8USP - chains C and D of the 6 polymer chains in the assembly; structure by electron microscopy, 3.30 A resolution.

# Chain C (and D)
Molecule: DNA repair/transcription protein MET18/MMS19
From: Saccharomyces cerevisiae
Notes: chain D of this document is another copy of the same molecule, construct and numbering; everything in this record applies to it too
UniProt: P40469 (MET18_YEAST); residue numbers follow UniProt; this construct covers 1-1032
Chain sequence (1032 residues; each row starts with the number of its first residue):
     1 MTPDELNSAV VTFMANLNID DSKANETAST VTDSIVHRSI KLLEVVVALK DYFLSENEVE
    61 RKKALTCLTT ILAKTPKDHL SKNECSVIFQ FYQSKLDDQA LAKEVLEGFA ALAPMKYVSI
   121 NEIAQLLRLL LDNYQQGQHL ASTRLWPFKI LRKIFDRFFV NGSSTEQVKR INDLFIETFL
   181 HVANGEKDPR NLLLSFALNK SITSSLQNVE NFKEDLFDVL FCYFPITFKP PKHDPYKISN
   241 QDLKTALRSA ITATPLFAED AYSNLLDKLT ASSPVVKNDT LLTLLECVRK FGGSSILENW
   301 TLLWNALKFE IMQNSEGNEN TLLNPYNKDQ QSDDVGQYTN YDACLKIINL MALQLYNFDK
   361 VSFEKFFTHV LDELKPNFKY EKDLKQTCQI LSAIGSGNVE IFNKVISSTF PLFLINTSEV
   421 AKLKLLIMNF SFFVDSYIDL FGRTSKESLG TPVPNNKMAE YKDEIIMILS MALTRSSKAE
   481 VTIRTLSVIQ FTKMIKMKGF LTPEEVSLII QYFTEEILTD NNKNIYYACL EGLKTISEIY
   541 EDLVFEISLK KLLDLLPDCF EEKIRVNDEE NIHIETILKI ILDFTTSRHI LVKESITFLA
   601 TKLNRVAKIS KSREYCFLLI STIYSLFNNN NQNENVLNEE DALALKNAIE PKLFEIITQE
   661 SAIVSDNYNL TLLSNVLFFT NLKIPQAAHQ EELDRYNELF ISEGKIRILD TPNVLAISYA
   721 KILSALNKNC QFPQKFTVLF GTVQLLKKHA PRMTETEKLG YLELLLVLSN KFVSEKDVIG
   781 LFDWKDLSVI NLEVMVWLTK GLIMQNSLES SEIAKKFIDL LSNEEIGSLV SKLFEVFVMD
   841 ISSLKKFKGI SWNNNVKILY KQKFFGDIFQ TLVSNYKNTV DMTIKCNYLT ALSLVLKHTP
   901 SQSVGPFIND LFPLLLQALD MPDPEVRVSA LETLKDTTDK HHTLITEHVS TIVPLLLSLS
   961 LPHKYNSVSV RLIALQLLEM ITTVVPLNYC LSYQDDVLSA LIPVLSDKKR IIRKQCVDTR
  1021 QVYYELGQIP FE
Disordered / not traced: 1-8, 226-241, 315-337, 1030-1032
UniProt features mapped onto this chain:
  - natural variant: Ala111 to Leu112 (sequence variant, change not given here; In strain: SK1), Asp329 (D329G: In strain: SK1), Val335 (V335M: In strain: SK1), Thr444 (T444I: In strain: SK1), Asn697 (N697S: In strain: SK1), Ala814 (A814S: In strain: SK1), Lys816 (K816M: In strain: SK1), Ala930 (A930T: In strain: SK1), His963 (H963Q: In strain: SK1), Ser969 (S969C: In strain: SK1)
Reported in the primary citation:
  - mutagenesis - R1010E, R1013A, R1020E: abolished binding to ScCia2
  - mutagenesis - R144A, K187E, F217A, I973A: unchanged binding to ScCia2
  - mutagenesis - R144A, K187E, F217A: decreased binding to ScLeu1
  - mutagenesis - I973A: unchanged binding to ScLeu1

# Interface between chain C and chain D
Residue-residue contacts (60; chain C residue first):
  Ala479(C) with Lys877(D)
  Thr519(C) with Met882(D)
  Asn521(C) with Met882(D); Gln917(D), hydrogen bond (backbone-side chain)
  Asn522(C) with Gln917(D)
  Lys523(C) with Leu916(D); Gln917(D), hydrogen bond (backbone-side chain); Asp920(D), salt bridge
  Asn524(C) with His948(D); Thr951(D)
  Tyr527(C) with Thr951(D); Pro954(D), hydrophobic; Leu955(D), hydrogen bond (side chain-backbone)
  Glu569(C) with Asp881(D)
  Glu570(C) with Met882(D)
  Lys579(C) with Asp920(D), salt bridge
  Asn628(C) with Pro1003(D)
  Gln632(C) with Ser999(D); Ile1002(D); Pro1003(D)
  Asp840(C) with Lys1008(D), salt bridge
  Lys877(C) with Ala479(D)
  Asp881(C) with Glu569(D)
  Met882(C) with Glu569(D); Glu570(D)
  Lys897(C) with Arg1010(D), hydrogen bond (backbone-side chain)
  Thr899(C) with Arg1010(D), hydrogen bond (backbone-side chain)
  Pro900(C) with Arg1010(D)
  Ser901(C) with Arg1010(D)
  Leu916(C) with Lys523(D)
  Gln917(C) with Asn521(D), hydrogen bond (side chain-backbone); Asn522(D); Lys523(D), hydrogen bond (side chain-backbone)
  Asp920(C) with Lys523(D), salt bridge; Lys579(D), salt bridge
  Ser929(C) with Arg1010(D)
  Glu932(C) with Arg1010(D), salt bridge; Lys1014(D)
  His948(C) with Asn524(D)
  Thr951(C) with Asn524(D); Tyr527(D)
  Pro954(C) with Tyr527(D), hydrophobic
  Leu955(C) with Tyr527(D), hydrogen bond (backbone-side chain)
  Val968(C) with Val968(D), hydrophobic
  Ser969(C) with Ile1011(D)
  Leu972(C) with Leu972(D), hydrophobic
  Ile973(C) with Ile1011(D), hydrophobic
  Ser999(C) with Gln632(D), hydrogen bond (backbone-side chain)
  Ile1002(C) with Gln632(D)
  Pro1003(C) with Gln632(D)
  Lys1008(C) with Asp840(D), salt bridge
  Arg1010(C) with Lys897(D), hydrogen bond (side chain-backbone); Thr899(D), hydrogen bond (side chain-backbone); Pro900(D); Ser901(D); Ser929(D); Glu932(D), salt bridge
  Ile1011(C) with Ser969(D); Ile973(D), hydrophobic
  Lys1014(C) with Glu932(D)
Also at the interface, not in a pair above, chain C (52 interface residues in all): Asp520, Asn629, Val880, Leu896, His898, Glu925, Val928, Ser958, Lys964, Gln976, Lys1009, Arg1013
Also at the interface, not in a pair above, chain D (49 interface residues in all): Lys478, Glu575, Asn628, Asn629, His898, Glu925, Val928, Ser958, Gln976, Lys1009, Arg1013

# In short
52 residues of chain C and 49 residues of chain D are in contact, with 11 hydrogen bonds and 8 salt bridges.
Among the polar pairs are Lys523(C)-Asp920(D), Lys579(C)-Asp920(D) and Asp840(C)-Lys1008(D). The paper reports
that R1010E, R1013A and R1020E of chain C abolish binding to ScCia2; R144A, K187E and F217A of chain C reduce
binding to ScLeu1.
Both chains are DNA repair/transcription protein MET18/MMS19 (Saccharomyces cerevisiae). Entry 8USP
(Structural and biochemical investigations of a HEAT-repeat protein involved in the cytosolic iron-sulfur
cluster assembly pathway) was determined by electron microscopy together with 8USQ from the same study.
